9DZZ - chains B and D of the 6 polymer chains in the assembly; structure by electron microscopy, 3.10 A resolution.

# Chain B (and D)
Molecule: Sec-independent protein translocase protein TatB
Organism: Escherichia coli
Notes: chain D of this document is another copy of the same molecule, construct and numbering; everything in this record applies to it too
Reference sequence: C3SK17 (C3SK17_ECOLX); numbering as in UniProt (aligned over 1-171)
Amino-acid sequence (171 residues; each row starts with the number of its first residue):
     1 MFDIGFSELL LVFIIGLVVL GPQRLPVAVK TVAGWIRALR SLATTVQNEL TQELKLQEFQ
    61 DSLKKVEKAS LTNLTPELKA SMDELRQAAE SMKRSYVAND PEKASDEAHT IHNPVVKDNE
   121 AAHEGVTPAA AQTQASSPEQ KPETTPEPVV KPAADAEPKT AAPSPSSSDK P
Unresolved in the structure: 64-171

# Interface between chain B and chain D
Contacting residue pairs - 9 pairs, chain B then chain D:
  Met1(B) - Met1(D)  hydrophobic
  Met1(B) - Ile4(D)
  Met1(B) - Gly5(D)
  Met1(B) - Phe6(D)
  Phe2(B) - Phe6(D)  hydrophobic
  Leu54(B) - Pro22(D)
  Leu54(B) - Gln23(D)
  Leu54(B) - Pro26(D)  hydrophobic
  Lys55(B) - Lys30(D)
Interface residues without a listed pair, chain B (5 interface residues in all): Leu50
Interface residues without a listed pair, chain D (9 interface residues in all): Val27

# Overview
Chain B and chain D form an interface of 5 and 9 residues respectively.
Chain B and chain D are both Sec-independent protein translocase protein TatB (Escherichia coli); the
structure, Cryo-EM structure of a TatBC complex from Escherichia coli, was determined by electron microscopy.
